PDB entry 1KL4 | X-ray diffraction, 1.70 A resolution | chains A and D of the 4 polymer chains in the assembly

Chain A (and D):
Molecule: streptavidin
Source organism: Streptomyces avidinii
Notes: chain D of this document is another copy of the same molecule, construct and numbering; everything in this record applies to it too
UniProt: P22629 (SAV_STRAV); residues 14-139 here correspond to UniProt positions 38-163 (UniProt number = residue number + 24)
Sequence (127 residues; numbered 13 to 139; the number before each row is that of its first residue):
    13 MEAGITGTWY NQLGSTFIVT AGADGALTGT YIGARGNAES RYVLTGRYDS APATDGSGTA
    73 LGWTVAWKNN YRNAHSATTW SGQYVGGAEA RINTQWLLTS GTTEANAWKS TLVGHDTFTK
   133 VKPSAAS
Disordered / not traced: 13-15, 136-139 (chain D: 13-15, 135-139)
Sequence notes: initiating methionine (13); engineered mutation Ile44 (Glu68 in P22629), Gly45 (Ser69 in P22629), Arg47 (Val71 in P22629)
Curated features (UniProtKB/Swiss-Prot):
  - motif: Arg59 to Asp61 (Cell attachment site)
  - binding site (biotin): Tyr43, Tyr54, Trp92, Trp108, Trp120
Reported in the primary citation:
  - conformationally variable residues (order/disorder transition): Gly45 to Ser52

Chain A / chain D interface:
Residue-residue contacts (14):
  Trp108(A) with Trp120(D)
  Leu109(A) with Val125(D), hydrophobic
  Leu110(A) with Trp120(D), hydrophobic
  Trp120(A) with Trp108(D); Leu110(D), hydrophobic
  Lys121(A) with Leu124(D)
  Thr123(A) with Leu124(D); Val125(D), hydrogen bond (backbone-backbone)
  Leu124(A) with Lys121(D); Thr123(D); Leu124(D), hydrophobic
  Val125(A) with Leu109(D), hydrophobic; Thr123(D), hydrogen bond (backbone-backbone); Val125(D), hydrophobic
Other interface residues (no listed pair), chain A (9 interface residues in all): Leu25
Other interface residues (no listed pair), chain D (9 interface residues in all): Leu25

Overview:
Chain A and chain D each contribute 9 residues to their interface; the contacts include 2 hydrogen bonds. The
hydrogen-bonded pair Thr123(A)-Val125(D) is a backbone contact. From UniProt: 5 biotin-binding residues on
chain A. The paper reports conformational variability at Gly45(A).
Chain A and chain D are both streptavidin (Streptomyces avidinii); the structure, AN ENGINEERED STREPTAVIDIN
WITH IMPROVED AFFINITY FOR THE STREP-TAG II PEPTIDE : apo-SAM2, was determined by X-ray diffraction together
with 1KFF, 1KL3 and 1KL5 from the same study.
